PDB entry 7ZES | electron microscopy, 3.10 A resolution | chains A and B of the 4 polymer chains in the assembly

[Chain A (and B)]
Protein: Schlafen family member 11
Source organism: Homo sapiens
Notes: EC 3.6.-.-; chain B of this document is another copy of the same molecule, construct and numbering; everything in this record applies to it too
Reference sequence: Q7Z7L1 (SLN11_HUMAN); residues 1-901 here = UniProt positions 1-901
Sequence (929 residues; row label = number of the first residue in the row; numbers below 1 keep their minus sign (Met-27 is residue -27)):
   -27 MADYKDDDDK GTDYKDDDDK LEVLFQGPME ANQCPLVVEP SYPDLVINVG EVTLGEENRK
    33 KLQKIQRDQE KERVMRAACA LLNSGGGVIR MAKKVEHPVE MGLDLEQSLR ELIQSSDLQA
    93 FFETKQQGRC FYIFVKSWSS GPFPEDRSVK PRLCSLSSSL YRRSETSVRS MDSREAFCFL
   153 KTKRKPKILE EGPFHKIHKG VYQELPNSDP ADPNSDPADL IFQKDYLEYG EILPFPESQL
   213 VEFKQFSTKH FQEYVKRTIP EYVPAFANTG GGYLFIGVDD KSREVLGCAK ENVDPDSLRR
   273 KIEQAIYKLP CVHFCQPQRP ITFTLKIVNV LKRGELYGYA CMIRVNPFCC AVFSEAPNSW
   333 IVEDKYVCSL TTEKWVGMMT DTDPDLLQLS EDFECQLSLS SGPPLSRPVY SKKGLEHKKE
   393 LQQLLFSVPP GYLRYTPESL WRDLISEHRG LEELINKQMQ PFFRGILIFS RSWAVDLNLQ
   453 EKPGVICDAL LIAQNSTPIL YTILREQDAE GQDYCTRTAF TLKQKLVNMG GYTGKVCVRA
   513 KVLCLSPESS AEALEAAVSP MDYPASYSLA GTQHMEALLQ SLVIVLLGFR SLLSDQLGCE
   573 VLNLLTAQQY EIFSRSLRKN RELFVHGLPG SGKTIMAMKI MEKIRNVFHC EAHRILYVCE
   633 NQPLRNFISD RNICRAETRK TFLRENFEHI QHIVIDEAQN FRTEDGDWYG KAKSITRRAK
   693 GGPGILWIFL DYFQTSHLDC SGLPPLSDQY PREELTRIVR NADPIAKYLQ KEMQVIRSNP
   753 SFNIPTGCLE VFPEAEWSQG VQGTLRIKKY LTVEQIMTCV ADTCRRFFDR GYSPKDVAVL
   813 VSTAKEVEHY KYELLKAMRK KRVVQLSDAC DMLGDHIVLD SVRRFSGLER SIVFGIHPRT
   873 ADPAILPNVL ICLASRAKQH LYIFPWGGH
Not modelled in the structure: -27 to 6, 159-187, 354-380, 520-529, 900-901
Sequence notes: initiating methionine (-27); expression tag (-26 to 0)
Metal / ion sites: Mg2+: Glu209, Glu214; Zn2+: His285, Cys287, Cys321, Cys322
Curated features (UniProtKB/Swiss-Prot):
  - active site: Lys216
  - binding site (Mg(2+)): Glu209, Glu214
  - binding site (Zn(2+)): His285, Cys287, Cys321, Cys322
  - binding site (ATP): Gly599 to Thr606
  - mutagenesis: Glu209 (E209A: Complete loss of endonuclease activity), Glu214 (E214A: Complete loss of endonuclease activity), Lys216 (K216A: Complete loss of endonuclease activity), Tyr234 (Y234A: No effect on endonuclease activity), Asp252 (D252A: Slight increase in endonuclease activity), Lys605 (K605M: Abolishes ATPase activity without affecting its role in DNA damage response; when associated with A-668), Asp668 (D668A: Abolishes ATPase activity without affecting its role in DNA damage response; when associated with M-605), Glu669 (E669Q: Abolishes ATPase activity, leading to abolish ability to inhibit DNA replication without affecting subcellular location), Ser753 (S753D: Complete loss of tRNA cleavage and ssDNA binding)
Reported in the primary citation:
  - binding site for the 5-nt DNA strand: Asn633, Gln634, Thr650, Lys652, Thr653, Arg656, Arg674, Ser853, Arg855, Arg856
  - mutagenesis - K652D: abolished binding to ssDNA
  - mutagenesis - S753D: decreased binding to ssDNA
  - mutagenesis - Y234A, K652D: unchanged catalytic activity
  - catalytic residues: Glu209, Glu214, Lys216
  - mutagenesis - E209A, E214A, K216A: abolished catalytic activity
  - mutagenesis - D252A: increased catalytic activity
  - mutagenesis - K591D/Y722A: unchanged catalytic activity on tRNA
  - mutagenesis - R82D/K591D/Y722A: abolished catalytic activity on tRNA
  - post-translational modification sites: Ser219, Thr230, Ser753 (citing earlier work)

[Chain A / chain B interface]
Contacting residue pairs (62; chain A residue first):
  Glu29(A) - Lys253(B)
  His69(A) - Arg255(B)  hydrogen bond
  Pro70(A) - Pro208(B)
  Pro70(A) - Arg255(B)  hydrogen bond (backbone-side chain)
  Glu72(A) - Thr138(B)
  Glu72(A) - Pro208(B)
  Glu72(A) - Glu209(B)
  Glu78(A) - Ser136(B)
  Glu78(A) - Glu137(B)
  Glu78(A) - Thr138(B)  hydrogen bond
  Glu78(A) - Ser139(B)
  Gln79(A) - Arg141(B)  hydrogen bond
  Arg82(A) - Ser136(B)  hydrogen bond (side chain-backbone)
  Arg82(A) - Ser139(B)  hydrogen bond
  Arg82(A) - Arg141(B)
  Ser87(A) - Arg134(B)  hydrogen bond
  Ser87(A) - Glu147(B)
  Ser88(A) - Arg134(B)  hydrogen bond
  Ser88(A) - Ser136(B)  hydrogen bond (backbone-side chain)
  Ser88(A) - Arg141(B)
  Ser88(A) - Glu147(B)  hydrogen bond
  Asp89(A) - Arg134(B)
  Val121(A) - Val121(B)  hydrophobic
  Arg134(A) - Ser87(B)  hydrogen bond
  Arg134(A) - Ser88(B)  hydrogen bond
  Arg134(A) - Asp89(B)
  Ser136(A) - Glu78(B)
  Ser136(A) - Arg82(B)  hydrogen bond (backbone-side chain)
  Ser136(A) - Ser88(B)  hydrogen bond (side chain-backbone)
  Glu137(A) - Glu78(B)
  Thr138(A) - Glu72(B)
  Thr138(A) - Glu78(B)  hydrogen bond
  Ser139(A) - Glu78(B)
  Ser139(A) - Arg82(B)  hydrogen bond
  Arg141(A) - Gln79(B)  hydrogen bond
  Arg141(A) - Arg82(B)
  Arg141(A) - Ser88(B)
  Arg146(A) - Arg146(B)
  Glu147(A) - Ser87(B)
  Glu147(A) - Ser88(B)  hydrogen bond
  Pro208(A) - Pro70(B)
  Pro208(A) - Glu72(B)
  Glu209(A) - Glu72(B)
  Lys253(A) - Glu29(B)
  Arg255(A) - His69(B)
  Arg255(A) - Pro70(B)  hydrogen bond (side chain-backbone)
  Arg590(A) - Tyr722(B)
  Arg590(A) - Glu726(B)  salt bridge
  Lys591(A) - Tyr722(B)
  Lys591(A) - Pro723(B)
  Lys591(A) - Arg724(B)  hydrogen bond (backbone-backbone)
  Asn592(A) - Pro723(B)
  Arg593(A) - Tyr722(B)
  Pro695(A) - Ser719(B)
  Ser719(A) - Pro695(B)
  Tyr722(A) - Arg590(B)
  Tyr722(A) - Lys591(B)
  Tyr722(A) - Arg593(B)
  Pro723(A) - Lys591(B)
  Pro723(A) - Asn592(B)
  Arg724(A) - Lys591(B)  hydrogen bond (backbone-backbone)
  Glu726(A) - Arg590(B)  salt bridge
Other interface residues (no listed pair), chain A (40 interface residues in all): Val71, Leu75, Leu90, Gln91, Pro206, Gln211, Glu725
Other interface residues (no listed pair), chain B (40 interface residues in all): Val71, Leu75, Leu90, Gln91, Pro206, Gln211, Glu725

[Overview]
Chain A and chain B each contribute 40 residues to their interface; the contacts include 21 hydrogen bonds and
2 salt bridges. Polar pairs include Arg590(A)-Glu726(B), His69(A)-Arg255(B) and Pro70(A)-Arg255(B). The paper
reports catalytic residues Glu209(A), Glu214(A) and Lys216(A); E209A, E214A and K216A of chain A abolish
catalytic activity; 9 substitutions were tested in all.
Both chains are Schlafen family member 11 (Homo sapiens). Entry 7ZES (Human SLFN11 dimer bound to ssDNA) was
determined by electron microscopy, deposited together with 7ZEL and 7ZEP.
